PDB entry 1WVE | X-ray diffraction, 1.85 A resolution | chains A and B of the 4 polymer chains in the assembly

Chain A (and B):
Name: 4-cresol dehydrogenase [hydroxylating] flavoprotein subunit
Source organism: Pseudomonas putida
Notes: EC 1.17.99.1; chain B of this document is another copy of the same molecule, construct and numbering; everything in this record applies to it too
UniProt: P09788 (DH4C_PSEPU); residues 2-521 here correspond to UniProt positions 1-520 (UniProt number = residue number - 1)
Sequence (520 residues; each row starts with the number of its first residue):
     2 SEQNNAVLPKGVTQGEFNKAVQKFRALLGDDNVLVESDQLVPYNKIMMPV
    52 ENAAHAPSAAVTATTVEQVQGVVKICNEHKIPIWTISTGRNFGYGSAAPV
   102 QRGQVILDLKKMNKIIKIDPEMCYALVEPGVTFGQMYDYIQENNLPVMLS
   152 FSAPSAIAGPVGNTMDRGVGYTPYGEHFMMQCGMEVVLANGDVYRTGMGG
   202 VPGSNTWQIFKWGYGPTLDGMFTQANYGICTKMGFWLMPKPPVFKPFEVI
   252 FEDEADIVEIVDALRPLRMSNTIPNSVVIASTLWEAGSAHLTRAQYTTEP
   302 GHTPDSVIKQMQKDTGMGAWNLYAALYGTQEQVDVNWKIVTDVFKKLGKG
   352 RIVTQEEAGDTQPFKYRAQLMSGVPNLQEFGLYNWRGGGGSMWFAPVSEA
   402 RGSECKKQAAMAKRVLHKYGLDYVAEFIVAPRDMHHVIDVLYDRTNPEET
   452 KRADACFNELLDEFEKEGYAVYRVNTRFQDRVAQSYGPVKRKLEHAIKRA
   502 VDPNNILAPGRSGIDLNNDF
Not modelled in the structure: 2-6
Covalently attached groups: flavin-adenine dinucleotide (FAD) linked to Tyr384
Small-molecule neighbours:
  - FAD (flavin-adenine dinucleotide): Trp85, Thr86, Ile87, Ser88, Thr89, Gly90, Arg91, Asn92, Phe93, Tyr95, Ser97, Leu110, Pro130, Ser153, Ala154, Pro155, Ala159, Gly160, Val162, Gly163, Asn164, Met166, Asp167, Gly169, Val170, Tyr172, Gly229, Ile230, Cys231, Glu380, Phe381, Leu383, Trp394, Tyr473, Arg474, Arg512
  - heme (HEM): Leu378, Phe381, Asn385

Interface between chain A and chain B:
Contacting residue pairs - 189 pairs, chain A then chain B:
  Asp120(A) with Arg402(B), salt bridge
  Glu122(A) with Arg266(B); Met270(B); Arg402(B), salt bridge
  Met123(A) with Arg266(B); Met270(B); Glu400(B); Ala401(B); Arg402(B); Arg433(B), hydrogen bond (backbone-side chain)
  Cys124(A) with Met270(B), hydrophobic; Arg433(B), hydrogen bond (backbone-side chain)
  Arg168(A) with Trp213(B); Gly214(B), hydrogen bond (side chain-backbone); Tyr215(B); Gly216(B), hydrogen bond (side chain-backbone); Thr218(B)
  Tyr175(A) with Arg433(B), hydrogen bond
  Glu177(A) with Trp213(B), hydrogen bond
  Phe179(A) with Trp213(B), hydrophobic; Thr218(B)
  Met180(A) with Met180(B); Lys212(B); Trp213(B), hydrophobic
  Asn191(A) with Lys493(B)
  Asp193(A) with Val490(B); Lys493(B), salt bridge
  Val194(A) with Val490(B)
  Tyr195(A) with Val490(B), hydrophobic; Lys491(B); Leu494(B), hydrophobic
  Gly198(A) with Tyr487(B)
  Met199(A) with Ala471(B); Tyr487(B)
  Gly201(A) with Tyr487(B)
  Val202(A) with Gly469(B); Ala471(B), hydrophobic; Ser486(B); Tyr487(B), hydrophobic
  Pro203(A) with Gly469(B); Ser486(B)
  Gly204(A) with Gly469(B)
  Ser205(A) with Gly469(B)
  Asn206(A) with Glu405(B), hydrogen bond
  Thr207(A) with Glu400(B)
  Ile210(A) with Ser399(B); Glu400(B); Arg433(B); Asp434(B)
  Phe211(A) with Val398(B), hydrophobic; Asp434(B); His436(B); Tyr473(B), hydrophobic
  Lys212(A) with Met180(B)
  Trp213(A) with Arg168(B); Glu177(B), hydrogen bond; Phe179(B), hydrophobic; Met180(B)
  Gly214(A) with Arg168(B), hydrogen bond (backbone-side chain); Tyr473(B)
  Tyr215(A) with Arg168(B); Gln225(B); Val472(B); Tyr473(B); Val475(B); Gln480(B), hydrogen bond (side chain-backbone); Val483(B); Ala484(B); Tyr487(B), hydrophobic; Lys491(B), hydrogen bond (backbone-side chain); Ser513(B)
  Gly216(A) with Arg168(B), hydrogen bond (backbone-side chain); Thr224(B); Gln225(B), hydrogen bond (backbone-side chain); Ser513(B)
  Pro217(A) with Gly221(B); Met222(B); Thr224(B); Gln225(B); Ala226(B), hydrophobic; Tyr228(B), hydrophobic; Glu495(B); Ile515(B)
  Thr218(A) with Arg168(B); Phe179(B); Gly221(B), hydrogen bond (backbone-backbone); Met222(B), hydrogen bond (backbone-backbone); Thr224(B)
  Leu219(A) with Met222(B), hydrophobic; Leu494(B), hydrophobic
  Gly221(A) with Pro217(B); Thr218(B), hydrogen bond (backbone-backbone)
  Met222(A) with Pro217(B); Thr218(B), hydrogen bond (backbone-backbone); Leu219(B), hydrophobic; Met222(B), hydrophobic; Ile498(B), hydrophobic
  Thr224(A) with Gly216(B); Pro217(B); Thr218(B)
  Gln225(A) with Tyr215(B); Gly216(B), hydrogen bond (side chain-backbone); Pro217(B)
  Ala226(A) with Pro217(B), hydrophobic
  Tyr228(A) with Pro217(B), hydrophobic
  Trp237(A) with Arg433(B)
  Leu238(A) with Arg433(B), hydrogen bond (backbone-side chain)
  Pro240(A) with Met270(B), hydrophobic
  Arg266(A) with Glu122(B); Met123(B)
  Met270(A) with Glu122(B); Met123(B); Pro240(B), hydrophobic
  Asn272(A) with Asn272(B), hydrogen bond
  Thr273(A) with Gln333(B), hydrogen bond
  Thr330(A) with Ile340(B)
  Glu332(A) with Val336(B)
  Gln333(A) with Thr273(B), hydrogen bond; Val336(B); Asn337(B), hydrogen bond; Ile340(B)
  Val336(A) with Glu332(B); Gln333(B); Val336(B), hydrophobic
  Asn337(A) with Gln333(B), hydrogen bond
  Ile340(A) with Thr330(B); Gln333(B)
  Val398(A) with Phe211(B), hydrophobic
  Ser399(A) with Ile210(B)
  Glu400(A) with Met123(B); Asn206(B); Thr207(B); Ile210(B)
  Ala401(A) with Met123(B)
  Arg402(A) with Asp120(B), salt bridge; Glu122(B), salt bridge; Met123(B)
  Glu405(A) with Asn206(B), hydrogen bond
  Arg433(A) with Met123(B), hydrogen bond (side chain-backbone); Cys124(B), hydrogen bond (side chain-backbone); Tyr175(B), hydrogen bond; Ile210(B); Trp237(B); Leu238(B), hydrogen bond (side chain-backbone)
  Asp434(A) with Ile210(B); Phe211(B)
  His436(A) with Phe211(B)
  Gly469(A) with Val202(B); Pro203(B); Gly204(B); Ser205(B)
  Tyr470(A) with Asn206(B)
  Ala471(A) with Met199(B); Val202(B), hydrophobic
  Val472(A) with Tyr215(B)
  Tyr473(A) with Phe211(B), hydrophobic; Gly214(B)
  Val475(A) with Tyr215(B)
  Gln480(A) with Tyr215(B), hydrogen bond (backbone-side chain)
  Val483(A) with Tyr215(B)
  Ala484(A) with Tyr215(B)
  Ser486(A) with Gly201(B); Val202(B); Pro203(B)
  Tyr487(A) with Gly198(B); Met199(B); Gly201(B); Val202(B), hydrophobic; Tyr215(B), hydrophobic
  Gly488(A) with Gly201(B)
  Val490(A) with Asp193(B); Val194(B); Tyr195(B), hydrophobic
  Lys491(A) with Tyr195(B); Tyr215(B), hydrogen bond (side chain-backbone)
  Lys493(A) with Asn191(B); Asp193(B), salt bridge
  Leu494(A) with Tyr195(B), hydrophobic; Leu219(B), hydrophobic; Val502(B), hydrophobic
  Glu495(A) with Pro217(B)
  Ala497(A) with Ala501(B)
  Ile498(A) with Met222(B), hydrophobic
  Ala501(A) with Ala497(B); Ala501(B), hydrophobic
  Val502(A) with Leu494(B), hydrophobic
  Ser513(A) with Tyr215(B); Gly216(B)
  Ile515(A) with Pro217(B)
Also at the interface, not in a pair above, chain A (89 interface residues in all): Leu189, Phe223, Glu466, Glu468, Arg474, Gly514
Also at the interface, not in a pair above, chain B (89 interface residues in all): Tyr125, Leu189, Phe223, Glu466, Glu468, Tyr470, Arg474, Gly488

In short:
The chain A/chain B interface involves 89 residues from each chain; the contacts include 31 hydrogen bonds and
6 salt bridges. Polar contacts include Asp120(A)-Arg402(B), Glu122(A)-Arg402(B) and Asp193(A)-Lys493(B).
Ligands of chain A: heme. Flavin-adenine dinucleotide is covalently linked to Tyr384(A).
Both chains are 4-cresol dehydrogenase [hydroxylating] flavoprotein subunit (Pseudomonas putida). Entry 1WVE
(p-Cresol Methylhydroxylase: Alteration of the Structure of the Flavoprotein Subunit upon its Binding to the
Cytochrome ...) was determined by X-ray diffraction, deposited together with 1WVF.
